5VHF - chains X and Y of the 19 polymer chains in the assembly; structure by electron microscopy, 5.70 A resolution (low resolution: residue-level contacts below are approximate; hydrogen-bond / salt-bridge calls are withheld).

[Chain X]
Protein: 26S proteasome non-ATPase regulatory subunit 11
Source organism: Homo sapiens
Reference sequence: O00231 (PSD11_HUMAN); residue numbers follow UniProt; this construct covers 38-422
Amino-acid sequence (385 residues; each row starts with the number of its first residue):
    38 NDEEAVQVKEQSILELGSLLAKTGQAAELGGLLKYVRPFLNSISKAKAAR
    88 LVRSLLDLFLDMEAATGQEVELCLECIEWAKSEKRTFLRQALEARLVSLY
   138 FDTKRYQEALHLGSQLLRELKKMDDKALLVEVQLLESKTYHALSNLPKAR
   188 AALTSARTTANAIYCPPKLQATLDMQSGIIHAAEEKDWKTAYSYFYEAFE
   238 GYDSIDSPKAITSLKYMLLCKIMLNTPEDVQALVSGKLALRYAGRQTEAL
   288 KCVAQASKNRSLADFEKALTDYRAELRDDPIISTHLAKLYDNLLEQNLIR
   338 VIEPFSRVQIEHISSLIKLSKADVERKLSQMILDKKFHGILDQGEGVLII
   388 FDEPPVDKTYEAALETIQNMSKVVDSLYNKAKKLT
Curated features (UniProtKB/Swiss-Prot):
  - cross-link: Lys274 (Glycyl lysine isopeptide (Lys-Gly) (interchain with G-Cter in SUMO2))
  - mutagenesis: Ser79 (S79A: Does not affect phosphorylation by AMPK; when associated with A-14 and A-272), Ser272 (S272A: Does not affect phosphorylation by AMPK; when associated with A14- and A-79)

[Chain Y]
Protein: 26S proteasome non-ATPase regulatory subunit 6
Source organism: Homo sapiens
Reference sequence: Q15008 (PSMD6_HUMAN); numbering as in UniProt (aligned over 12-389)
Amino-acid sequence (378 residues; numbered 12 to 389; the number before each row is that of its first residue):
    12 PKNPDLRIAQLRFLLSLPEHRGDAAVRDELMAAVRDNNMAPYYEALCKSL
    62 DWQIDVDLLNKMKKANEDELKRLDEELEDAEKNLGESEIRDAMMAKAEYL
   112 CRIGDKEGALTAFRKTYDKTVALGHRLDIVFYLLRIGLFYMDNDLITRNT
   162 EKAKSLIEEGGDWDRRNRLKVYQGLYCVAIRDFKQAAELFLDTVSTFTSY
   212 ELMDYKTFVTYTVYVSMIALERPDLREKVIKGAEILEVLHSLPAVRQYLF
   262 SLYECRYSVFFQSLAVVEQEMKKDWLFAPHYRYYVREMRIHAYSQLLESY
   312 RSLTLGYMAEAFGVGVEFIDQELSRFIAAGRLHCKIDKVNEIVETNRPDS
   362 KNWQYQETIKKGDLLLNRVQKLSRVINM

[How chain X and chain Y interact]
Contacting residue pairs (50; chain X residue first):
  Tyr177(X) with Glu248(Y)
  Leu180(X) with Leu247(Y); Glu248(Y); His251(Y)
  Ser181(X) with Ala244(Y); Leu247(Y)
  Asn182(X) with Ala244(Y); Glu248(Y)
  Glu362(X) with Tyr311(Y)
  Arg363(X) with Glu265(Y); Arg267(Y)
  Ser366(X) with Ser310(Y); Tyr311(Y)
  Gln367(X) with Arg233(Y); Tyr264(Y)
  Ile369(X) with Ser310(Y)
  Leu370(X) with Arg233(Y); Gln306(Y); Glu309(Y); Ser310(Y)
  Asp371(X) with Arg233(Y)
  Ile377(X) with Ser310(Y); Arg312(Y)
  Leu378(X) with Ser310(Y); Arg312(Y)
  Asp379(X) with Arg312(Y); Ser313(Y)
  Gln380(X) with Tyr311(Y); Ser313(Y); Leu314(Y); Tyr318(Y)
  Val384(X) with Arg312(Y)
  Ile386(X) with Arg312(Y)
  Phe388(X) with Lys362(Y)
  Asp389(X) with Lys362(Y)
  Glu390(X) with Lys362(Y); Gln365(Y)
  Pro392(X) with Tyr366(Y)
  Lys395(X) with Tyr366(Y)
  Thr396(X) with Gln365(Y); Tyr366(Y)
  Met407(X) with Leu375(Y); Arg379(Y)
  Val410(X) with Arg379(Y)
  Val411(X) with Arg379(Y)
  Leu414(X) with Arg379(Y)
  Lys417(X) with Leu383(Y); Val386(Y)
  Leu421(X) with Val386(Y); Met389(Y)
Other interface residues (no listed pair), chain X (33 interface residues in all): Ala179, Val393, Ala400, Thr403
Other interface residues (no listed pair), chain Y (29 interface residues in all): Thr315, Thr369, Lys372, Leu376, Lys382

[In short]
33 residues of chain X and 29 residues of chain Y are in contact. From UniProt: 2 mutagenesis sites on chain
X.
Chain X is 26S proteasome non-ATPase regulatory subunit 11 and chain Y is 26S proteasome non-ATPase regulatory
subunit 6, both from Homo sapiens; the structure, Conformational Landscape of the p28-Bound Human Proteasome
Regulatory Particle, was determined by electron microscopy together with 5VGZ, 5VHH, 5VHI, 5VHJ, 5VHM, 5VHN
and 5 further entries from the same study.
